PDB entry 9CZF | X-ray diffraction, 2.53 A resolution | chains A and D of the 4 polymer chains in the assembly

== Chain A ==
Protein: Integrin alpha-V heavy chain
Organism: Homo sapiens
UniProtKB: P06756 (ITAV_HUMAN); residues 1-595 here correspond to UniProt positions 31-625 (UniProt number = residue number + 30)
Sequence (605 residues; numbered 1 to 605; the number before each row is that of its first residue):
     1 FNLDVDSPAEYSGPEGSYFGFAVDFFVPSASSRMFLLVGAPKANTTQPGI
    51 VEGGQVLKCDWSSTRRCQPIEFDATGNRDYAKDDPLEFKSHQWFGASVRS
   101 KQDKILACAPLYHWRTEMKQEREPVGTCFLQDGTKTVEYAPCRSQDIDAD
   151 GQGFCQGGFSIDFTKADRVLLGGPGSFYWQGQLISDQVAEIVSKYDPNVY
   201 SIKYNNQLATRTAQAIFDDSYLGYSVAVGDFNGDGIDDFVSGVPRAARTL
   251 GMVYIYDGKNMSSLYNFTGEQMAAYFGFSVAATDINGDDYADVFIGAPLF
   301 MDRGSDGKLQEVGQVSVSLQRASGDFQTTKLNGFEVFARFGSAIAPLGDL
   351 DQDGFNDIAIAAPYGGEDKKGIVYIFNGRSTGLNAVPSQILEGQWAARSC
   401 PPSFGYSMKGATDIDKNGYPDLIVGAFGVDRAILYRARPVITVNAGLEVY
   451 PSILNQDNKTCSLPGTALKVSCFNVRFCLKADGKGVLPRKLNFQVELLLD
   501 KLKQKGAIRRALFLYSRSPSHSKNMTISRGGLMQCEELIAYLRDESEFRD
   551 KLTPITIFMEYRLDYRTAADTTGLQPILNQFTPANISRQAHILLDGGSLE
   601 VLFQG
Unresolved in the structure: 596-605
Construct notes: conflict Cys400 (Met430 in P06756); expression tag (596-605)
Disulfide bonds: Cys59-Cys67, Cys108-Cys128, Cys142-Cys155, Cys461-Cys472, Cys478-Cys535
Covalent attachments: N-acetylglucosamine (NAG) linked to Asn44, Asn260; glycan linked to Asn266
Bound ions: Ca2+ site 1: Asp230, Asn232, Asp234, Ile236, Asp238; Ca2+ site 2: Asp284, Asn286, Asp288, Tyr290, Asp292; Ca2+ site 3: Asp349, Asp351, Asp353, Phe355, Asp357; Ca2+ site 4: Asp413, Asp415, Asn417, Tyr419, Asp421
Small-molecule neighbours: morf-627 (A1A6I; (2S)-{5-fluoro-2-[(6S)-5-oxaspiro[2.5]octan-6-yl]phenyl}{(3R)-3-[4-(5,6,7,8-tetrahydro-1,8-naphthyridin-2-yl)butoxy]pyrrolidin-1-yl}acetic acid): Asp150, Phe177, Tyr178, Gln180, Thr212, Ala215, Asp218

== Chain D ==
Protein: 17E6 Fab heavy chain
Organism: Mus musculus
Notes: antibody fragment or engineered binder
Sequence (218 residues; row label = number of the first residue in the row):
     1 QVQLQQSGAELAEPGASVKMSCKASGYTFSSFWMHWVKQRPGQGLEWIGY
    51 INPNSGYTECNEIFRDKATMTADTSSSTAYMQLSGLTSEDSAVYYCASFL
   101 GRGAMDYWGQGTSVTVSSAKTTAPSVYPLAPVCGDTTGSSVTLGCLVKGY
   151 FPEPVTLTWNSGSLSAGVHTFPAVLQSSLYTLSSSVTVVASTWPSQSITC
   201 NVAHPASSTKVDKKIEPR
Unresolved in the structure: 134-137, 218
Disulfide bonds: Cys22-Cys96, Cys145-Cys200

== Interface between chain A and chain D ==
Residue-residue contacts (33; chain A residue first):
  Glu117(A) - Gly101(D)
  Glu117(A) - Arg102(D)  salt bridge
  Met118(A) - Trp33(D)  hydrophobic
  Met118(A) - Phe99(D)  hydrophobic
  Ser144(A) - Ser31(D)
  Gln145(A) - Ser31(D)  hydrogen bond (backbone-backbone)
  Gln145(A) - Phe32(D)
  Gln145(A) - Trp33(D)  hydrogen bond (side chain-backbone)
  Gln145(A) - Asn52(D)
  Gln145(A) - Phe99(D)  hydrogen bond (side chain-backbone)
  Gln145(A) - Leu100(D)
  Gln145(A) - Gly101(D)
  Asp146(A) - Asn52(D)
  Asp146(A) - Asn54(D)  hydrogen bond
  Gln152(A) - Ser31(D)  hydrogen bond
  Phe177(A) - Asn54(D)
  Asn198(A) - Arg102(D)  hydrogen bond (backbone-side chain)
  Val199(A) - Leu100(D)
  Tyr200(A) - Arg102(D)  hydrogen bond
  Ser201(A) - Phe32(D)
  Ile202(A) - Phe32(D)
  Lys203(A) - Tyr27(D)
  Lys203(A) - Phe32(D)
  Lys203(A) - Ser98(D)
  Lys203(A) - Phe99(D)  hydrogen bond (side chain-backbone)
  Lys203(A) - Leu100(D)
  Lys203(A) - Asp106(D)  salt bridge
  Tyr204(A) - Tyr27(D)
  Asn205(A) - Gln1(D)  hydrogen bond
  Asn205(A) - Gly26(D)
  Gln207(A) - Thr28(D)  hydrogen bond
  Arg211(A) - Thr74(D)  hydrogen bond (side chain-backbone)
  Thr212(A) - Asn54(D)  hydrogen bond
Other interface residues (no listed pair), chain A (20 interface residues in all): Ile147, Asp150
Other interface residues (no listed pair), chain D (22 interface residues in all): Ser30, Ser55, Ser75, Ser77, Gly103, Tyr107

== Summary ==
20 residues of chain A face 22 of chain D across their interface; the contacts include 12 hydrogen bonds and 2
salt bridges. Among the polar pairs are Glu117(A)-Arg102(D), Lys203(A)-Asp106(D) and Gln145(A)-Trp33(D). Bound
to chain A: morf-627. N-acetylglucosamine is covalently linked to Asn44(A) and Asn260(A).
Here chain A is Integrin alpha-V heavy chain (Homo sapiens) and chain D is 17E6 Fab heavy chain (Mus
musculus). Entry 9CZF (Crystal structure of integrin avb6 headpiece in complex with compound MORF-627) was
determined by X-ray diffraction together with 9CZ7, 9CZA and 9CZD from the same study.
